7NZ4 - chains C1 and E1 of the 14 polymer chains in the assembly; structure by electron microscopy, 13.00 A resolution (very low resolution: no residue pairs are listed; an interface is given only as per-side residue counts).

Chain C1:
Name: Chromosome partition protein MukF
From: Photorhabdus thracensis
UniProt: A0A0F7LMQ4 (A0A0F7LMQ4_9GAMM); numbering as in UniProt (aligned over 1-440)
Amino-acid sequence (440 residues; row label = number of the first residue in the row):
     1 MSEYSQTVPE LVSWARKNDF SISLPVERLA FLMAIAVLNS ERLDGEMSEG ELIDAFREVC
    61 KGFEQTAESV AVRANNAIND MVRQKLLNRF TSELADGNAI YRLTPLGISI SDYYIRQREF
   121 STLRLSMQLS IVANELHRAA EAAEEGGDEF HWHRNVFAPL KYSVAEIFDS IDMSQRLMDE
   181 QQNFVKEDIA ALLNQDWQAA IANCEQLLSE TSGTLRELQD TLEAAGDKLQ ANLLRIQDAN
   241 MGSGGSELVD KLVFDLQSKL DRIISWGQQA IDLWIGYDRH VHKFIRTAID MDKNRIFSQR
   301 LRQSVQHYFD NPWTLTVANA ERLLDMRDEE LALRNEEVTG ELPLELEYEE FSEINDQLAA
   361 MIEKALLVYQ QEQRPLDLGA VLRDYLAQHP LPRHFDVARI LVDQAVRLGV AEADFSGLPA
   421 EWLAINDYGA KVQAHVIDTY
Not modelled in the structure: 1-9

Chain E1:
Name: Chromosome partition protein MukE
From: Photorhabdus thracensis
UniProt: A0A0F7LPV6 (A0A0F7LPV6_9GAMM); residues 1-240 here = UniProt positions 1-240
Amino-acid sequence (240 residues; each row starts with the number of its first residue):
     1 MSSTHIEQFM PVKLAQALAN SLFPELDSQL RAGRHIGIDD LDNHAFLMDF QEQLEEFYAR
    61 YNVELIRAPE GFFYLRPRST TLIPRSVLSE LDMMVGKILC YLYLSPERLA NQGIFTSQEL
   121 YEELISLADE GKLMKFVNQR SSGSDLDKQK LQEKVRTTLN RLRRLGMVYF LPNNNNKFTI
   181 TEAVFRFGAD VRSGDDPREI QLRMIRDGEA MPVEGSLSLD DSENDETPDN SAEGAGDEQP
Not modelled in the structure: 1-8, 214-240

How chain C1 and chain E1 interact:
At this resolution (13 A) residue pairs are not listed: 35 residues of chain C1 and 62 of chain E1 lie at the interface.

Overview:
35 residues of chain C1 face 62 of chain E1 across their interface.
Here chain C1 is Chromosome partition protein MukF and chain E1 is Chromosome partition protein MukE, both
from Photorhabdus thracensis. Entry 7NZ4 (Cryo-EM structure of the MukBEF dimer) was determined by electron
microscopy (same publication as 7NYW, 7NYX, 7NYY, 7NYZ, 7NZ0, 7NZ2 and 7NZ3).
